Entry 2E81 (X-ray diffraction, 2.00 A resolution); this record covers chain A.

Chain A:
Name: Cytochrome c-552
From: Wolinella succinogenes
Notes: EC 1.7.2.2
UniProtKB: Q9S1E5 (NRFA_WOLSU); residue numbers follow UniProt; this construct covers 23-507
Amino-acid sequence (485 residues; each row starts with the number of its first residue):
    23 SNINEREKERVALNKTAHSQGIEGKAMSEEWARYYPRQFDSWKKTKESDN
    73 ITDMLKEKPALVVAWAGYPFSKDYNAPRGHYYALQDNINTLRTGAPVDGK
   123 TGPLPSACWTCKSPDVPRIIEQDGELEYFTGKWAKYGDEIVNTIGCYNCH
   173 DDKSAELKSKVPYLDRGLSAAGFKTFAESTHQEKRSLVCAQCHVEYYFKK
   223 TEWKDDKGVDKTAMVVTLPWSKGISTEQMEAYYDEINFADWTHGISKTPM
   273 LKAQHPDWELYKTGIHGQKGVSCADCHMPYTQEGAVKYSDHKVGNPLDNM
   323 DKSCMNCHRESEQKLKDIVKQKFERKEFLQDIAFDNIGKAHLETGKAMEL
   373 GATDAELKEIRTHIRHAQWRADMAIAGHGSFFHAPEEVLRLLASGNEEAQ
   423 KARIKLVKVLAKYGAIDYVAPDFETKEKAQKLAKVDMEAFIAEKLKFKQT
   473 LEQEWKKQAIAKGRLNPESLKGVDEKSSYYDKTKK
Disordered / not traced: 23-36
Glycans and other covalent adducts: heme (HEM) linked to Cys130, Cys133, Cys168, Cys171, Cys211, Cys214, Cys295, Cys298, Cys326, Cys329
Ion coordination: heme Fe (5 sites), coordinated by His102, Lys134, His172, His215, His288, His299, His313, His330, His405; Ca2+: Glu217, Tyr218, Lys274, Gln276
Ligand contacts:
  - heme (HEM), molecule 1: Ser50, Trp53, Tyr57, Gln60, Phe61, Trp64, Ile166, Gly167, His172, Leu179, His203, Arg207, Val210, Ala296, Met300, Tyr302, Lys309, Tyr310, Ser311, His313
  - heme (HEM), molecule 2: Ser70, Ala98, Pro99, Arg100, Gly101, His102, Tyr104, Ala105, Asp108, Lys134, Ile166, Asn170, Val210, Gln213, His215, His299, Met300, Val315, Gly316
  - heme (HEM), molecule 3: Tyr96, Asn97, Ala98, Pro99, Asp108, Asn109, Thr112, Arg114, Thr115, Leu126, Ala129, Thr132, Lys134, Tyr185, Gln213, His215, Tyr218, Phe220, Val238, His277, Asp279, Ala398, His400
  - heme (HEM), molecule 4: Pro99, His215, Asp279, Trp280, Tyr283, His288, Val293, Ser294, His299, Asn317, Pro318, Leu319, Val341, His400, Gly401, Phe403, Phe404, His405
  - heme (HEM), molecule 5: Ile287, His288, Lys291, Val293, Asp297, Pro318, Leu319, Met322, Ser325, His330, Leu337, Ile340, Val341, Lys344, Phe404, Pro407, Glu408
  - heme / hydroxyamine: Phe92, Tyr96, Asn97, Ala98, Pro99, Asp108, Asn109, Thr112, Arg114, Thr115, Leu126, Ala129, Thr132, Lys134, Tyr185, Gln213, His215, Tyr218, Phe220, Val238, His277, Asp279, Ala398, His400
  - hydroxyamine (HOA): Phe92, Arg114, Lys134, His277
  - yttrium (iii) ion (YT3): Lys344, Pro407, Glu408
Swiss-Prot annotation at these positions:
  - binding site (heme c): His102, Cys130, Cys133, Lys134, Cys168, Cys171, His172, Cys211, Cys214, His215, His288, Cys295, Cys298, His299, His313, Cys326, Cys329, His330, His405
  - binding site (Ca(2+)): Glu217, Tyr218, Lys274, Gln276
  - binding site (substrate): Tyr218, His277

Summary:
Ligands of chain A: yttrium (iii) ion, hydroxyamine and heme / hydroxyamine. Heme is covalently linked to
Cys133, Cys171, Cys214, Cys295 and Cys326. Curated annotation (UniProt) lists 19 heme c-binding residues, 4
Ca2+-binding residues and substrate-binding residues Tyr218 and His277.
Chain A is Cytochrome c-552 (Wolinella succinogenes); the structure, Cytochrome c Nitrite Reductase from
Wolinella succinogenes with bound intermediate hydroxylamine, was determined by X-ray diffraction (same
publication as 2E80).
